3CHX - chains B and I of the 15 polymer chains in the assembly; structure by X-ray diffraction, 3.90 A resolution.

== Chain B ==
Protein: PmoA
From: Methylosinus trichosporium
Reference sequence: Q50541 (Q50541_METTR); residues 1-252 here = UniProt positions 1-252
Amino-acid sequence (252 residues; row label = number of the first residue in the row):
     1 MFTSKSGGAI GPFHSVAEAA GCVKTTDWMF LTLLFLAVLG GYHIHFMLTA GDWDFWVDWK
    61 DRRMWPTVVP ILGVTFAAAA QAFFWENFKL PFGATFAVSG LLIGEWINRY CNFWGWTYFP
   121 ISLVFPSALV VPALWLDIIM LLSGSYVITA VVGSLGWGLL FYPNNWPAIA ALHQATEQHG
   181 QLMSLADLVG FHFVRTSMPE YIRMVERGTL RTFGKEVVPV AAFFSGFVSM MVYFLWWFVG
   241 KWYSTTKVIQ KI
Unresolved in the structure: 1-11, 250-252

== Chain I ==
Protein: PmoB
From: Methylosinus trichosporium
Reference sequence: Q9KX50 (Q9KX50_METTR); residues 40-431 here = UniProt positions 40-431
Amino-acid sequence (392 residues; each row starts with the number of its first residue):
    40 HGEKSQQAFL RMRTLNWYDV KWSKTSLNVN ESMVLSGKVH VFSAWPQAVA NPKSSFLNAG
   100 EPGPVLVRTA QFIGEQFAPR SVSLEVGKDY AFSIDLKARR AGRWHVHAQI NVEGGGPIIG
   160 PGQWIEIKGD MADFKDPVTL LDGTTVDLET YGIDRIYAWH FPWMIAAAAW ILYWFFKKGI
   220 IASYLRISEG KDEEQIGDDD RRVGAIVLAV TILATIIGYA VTNSTFPRTI PLQAGLQKPL
   280 TPIIEEGTAG VGPHVVTAEL KGGVYKVPGR ELTIQVKVTN KTDEPLKLGE YTAAGLRFLN
   340 PDVFTTKPEF PDYLLADRGL STDPTPLAPG ETKTIEVKVQ DARWDIERLS DLAYDTDSQI
   400 GGLLMFFSPS GKRYATEIGG PVIPKFVAGD MP
Unresolved in the structure: 284-294, 318-327, 347-350, 427-431

== Interface between chain B and chain I ==
Pairs across the interface (6; chain B residue first):
  E177(B) with I422(I)
  G180(B) with P420(I); I422(I)
  Q181(B) with P420(I)
  L182(B) with S397(I)
  I249(B) with Y393(I), hydrophobic
Also at the interface, not in a pair above, chain B (6 interface residues in all): R62
Also at the interface, not in a pair above, chain I (5 interface residues in all): P423

== In short ==
The interface between chain B and chain I involves 6 residues on one side and 5 on the other.
Chain B is PmoA and chain I is PmoB, both from Methylosinus trichosporium; the structure, Crystal structure of
Methylosinus trichosporium OB3b particulate methane monooxygenase (pMMO), was determined by X-ray diffraction.
